Entry 1U15 (X-ray diffraction, 2.50 A resolution); this record covers chains B and C of the 4 polymer chains in the assembly.

Chain B (and C):
Name: Delta crystallin I
From: Anas platyrhynchos
Notes: EC 4.3.2.1; chain C of this document is another copy of the same molecule, construct and numbering; everything in this record applies to it too
Reference sequence: P24057 (CRD1_ANAPL); residues 1-466 here = UniProt positions 1-466
Chain sequence (472 residues; numbered 1 to 472; the number before each row is that of its first residue):
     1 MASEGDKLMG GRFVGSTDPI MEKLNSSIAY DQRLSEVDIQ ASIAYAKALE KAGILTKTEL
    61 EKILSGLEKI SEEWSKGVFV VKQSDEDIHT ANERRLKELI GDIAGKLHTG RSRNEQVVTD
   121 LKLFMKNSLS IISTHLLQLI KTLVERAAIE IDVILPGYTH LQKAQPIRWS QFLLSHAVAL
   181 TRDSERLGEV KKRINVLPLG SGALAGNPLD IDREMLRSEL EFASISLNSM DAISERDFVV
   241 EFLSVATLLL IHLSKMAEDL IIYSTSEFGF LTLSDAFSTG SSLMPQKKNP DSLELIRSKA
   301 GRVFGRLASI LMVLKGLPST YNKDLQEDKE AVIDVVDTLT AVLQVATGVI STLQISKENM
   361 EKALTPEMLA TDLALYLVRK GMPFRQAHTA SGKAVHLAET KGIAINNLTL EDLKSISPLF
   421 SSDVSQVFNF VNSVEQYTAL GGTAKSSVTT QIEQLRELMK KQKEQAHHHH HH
Disordered / not traced: 1-16, 467-472 (chain C: 1-16, 465-472)
Construct notes: engineered mutation Glu-22 (Gln in P24057), Lys-23 (Met in P24057), Asn-25 (Ser in P24057), Ser-26 (Thr in P24057), Ala-29 (Ser in P24057), Tyr-30 (Thr in P24057), Asp-31 (Glu in P24057), Trp-74 (Leu in P24057), Phe-79 (Ile in P24057), Lys-82 (Thr in P24057), His-89 (Gln in P24057); expression tag (467-472)

Chain B / chain C interface:
Residue-residue contacts (64; chain B residue first):
  Thr-17(B) / Ala-276(C)
  Asp-18(B) / Ala-276(C)  hydrogen bond (backbone-backbone)
  Asp-18(B) / Phe-277(C)
  Ile-20(B) / Ala-341(C)
  Ile-20(B) / Gln-344(C)
  Ile-20(B) / Val-345(C)  hydrophobic
  Met-21(B) / Phe-277(C)  hydrophobic
  Met-21(B) / Asp-291(C)
  Met-21(B) / Ser-292(C)
  Met-21(B) / Leu-295(C)  hydrophobic
  Leu-24(B) / Leu-295(C)  hydrophobic
  Leu-24(B) / Ala-341(C)  hydrophobic
  Asn-25(B) / Leu-295(C)
  Ala-276(B) / Thr-17(C)
  Ala-276(B) / Asp-18(C)
  Phe-277(B) / Asp-18(C)
  Phe-277(B) / Met-21(C)  hydrophobic
  Asp-291(B) / Met-21(C)
  Asp-291(B) / Lys-323(C)
  Ser-292(B) / Met-21(C)
  Glu-294(B) / Asn-322(C)
  Glu-294(B) / Lys-323(C)  hydrogen bond (side chain-backbone)
  Glu-294(B) / Asp-324(C)
  Leu-295(B) / Met-21(C)  hydrophobic
  Leu-295(B) / Leu-24(C)  hydrophobic
  Leu-295(B) / Lys-323(C)
  Arg-297(B) / Leu-317(C)
  Arg-297(B) / Asp-324(C)  salt bridge
  Ser-298(B) / Val-313(C)
  Ser-298(B) / Asp-324(C)  hydrogen bond (backbone-side chain)
  Ser-298(B) / Glu-327(C)
  Lys-299(B) / Glu-327(C)  salt bridge
  Gly-301(B) / Ser-309(C)
  Gly-301(B) / Met-312(C)
  Arg-302(B) / Ser-309(C)
  Arg-302(B) / Glu-327(C)  salt bridge
  Arg-302(B) / Glu-330(C)  salt bridge
  Phe-304(B) / Ala-308(C)  hydrophobic
  Phe-304(B) / Met-312(C)  hydrophobic
  Gly-305(B) / Gly-305(C)
  Arg-306(B) / Arg-306(C)
  Ala-308(B) / Phe-304(C)  hydrophobic
  Ser-309(B) / Gly-301(C)
  Met-312(B) / Ala-300(C)
  Met-312(B) / Gly-301(C)
  Met-312(B) / Phe-304(C)  hydrophobic
  Val-313(B) / Ser-298(C)
  Leu-317(B) / Arg-297(C)
  Asn-322(B) / Glu-294(C)
  Lys-323(B) / Asp-291(C)  salt bridge
  Lys-323(B) / Glu-294(C)  hydrogen bond (backbone-side chain)
  Lys-323(B) / Leu-295(C)
  Asp-324(B) / Glu-294(C)
  Asp-324(B) / Arg-297(C)  salt bridge
  Asp-324(B) / Ser-298(C)
  Glu-327(B) / Ser-298(C)
  Glu-327(B) / Lys-299(C)  salt bridge
  Glu-327(B) / Arg-302(C)  salt bridge
  Glu-330(B) / Arg-302(C)  salt bridge
  Ala-341(B) / Ile-20(C)
  Ala-341(B) / Leu-24(C)  hydrophobic
  Gln-344(B) / Ile-20(C)
  Val-345(B) / Ile-20(C)  hydrophobic
  Val-345(B) / Met-21(C)
Other interface residues (no listed pair), chain B (36 interface residues in all): Asp-275, Ala-300, Pro-318
Other interface residues (no listed pair), chain C (36 interface residues in all): Asn-25, Ile-251, Asp-275

Overview:
Chain B and chain C each contribute 36 residues to their interface, with 4 hydrogen bonds and 9 salt bridges.
Polar contacts include Arg-297(B)/Asp-324(C), Lys-299(B)/Glu-327(C) and Arg-302(B)/Glu-327(C).
Chain B and chain C are both Delta crystallin I (Anas platyrhynchos); the structure, Crystal structure of a
duck-delta-crystallin-1 double loop mutant (DLM), was determined by X-ray diffraction, deposited together with
1U16.
